Entry 2KA6 (solution NMR); this record covers chains A and B.

[Chain A]
Name: CREB-binding protein
Organism: Mus musculus
Notes: EC 2.3.1.48; fragment: to 1855
UniProt: P45481 (CBP_MOUSE); residues 1-92 here correspond to UniProt positions 1764-1855 (UniProt number = residue number + 1763)
Chain sequence (92 residues; row label = number of the first residue in the row):
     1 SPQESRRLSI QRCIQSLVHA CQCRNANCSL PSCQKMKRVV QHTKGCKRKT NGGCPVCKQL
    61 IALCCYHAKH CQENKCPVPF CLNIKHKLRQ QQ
Sequence notes: engineered mutation Lys87 (Asn1850 in P45481), Leu88 (Val1851 in P45481)
Curated features (UniProtKB/Swiss-Prot):
  - zinc finger: Gln3 to Ile84 (TAZ-type 2)
  - modified residue: Ser1 (Phosphoserine)
Ion coordination: Zn2+ site 1: His19, Cys23, Cys28, Cys33; Zn2+ site 2: His42, Cys46, Cys54, Cys57; Zn2+ site 3: His67, Cys71, Cys76, Cys81

[Chain B]
Name: Signal transducer and activator of transcription 1-alpha/beta
Organism: Homo sapiens
Notes: fragment: to 750
UniProt: P42224 (STAT1_HUMAN); numbering as in UniProt (aligned over 710-750)
Chain sequence (45 residues; numbered 706 to 750; the number before each row is that of its first residue):
   706 GSHMSEVHPS RLQTTDNLLP MSPEEFDEVS RIVGSVEFDS MMNTV
Sequence notes: expression tag (706-709)
Curated features (UniProtKB/Swiss-Prot):
  - site: Leu724 (Required for recruitment of EP300/p300)
  - modified residue: Ser727 (Phosphoserine), Ser745 (Phosphoserine), Thr749 (Phosphothreonine)
  - mutagenesis: Ser710 (S710A: No effect on transcriptional activation of ARID5A), Ser715 (S715A: No effect on transcriptional activation of ARID5A), Thr719 (T719A: No effect on transcriptional activation of ARID5A), Thr720 (T720A: No effect on transcriptional activation of ARID5A), Leu724 (L724A: Impaired phosphorylation at S-727), Ser727 (S727A: Decreased transcriptional activation. No effect on basal sumoylation. No enhancement of sumoylation on MAPK stimulation. No PRKCD-induced apoptosis ...), Ser735 (S735A: No effect on transcriptional activation of ARID5A), Ser740 (S740A: No effect on transcriptional activation of ARID5A), Ser745 (S745A: No effect on transcriptional activation of ARID5A), Thr749 (T749A: Reduced transcriptional activation of ARID5A and IL12B. No effect on nuclear translocation. Abolishes IKKB-mediated phosphorylation at this position; T749E: Phosphomimetic mutant ...)
Reported in the primary citation:
  - conformationally variable residues (order/disorder transition): Pro728 to Val738
  - post-translational modification sites: Ser727
  - mutagenesis - S727A: decreased binding to nuclear coactivator-binding domain

[Interface between chain A and chain B]
Contacting residue pairs (65; chain A residue first):
  Gln3(A) - Glu733(B)
  Gln3(A) - Arg736(B)
  Arg6(A) - Glu729(B)
  Arg6(A) - Asp732(B)
  Arg6(A) - Glu733(B)
  Arg6(A) - Arg736(B)
  Arg7(A) - Glu733(B)
  Ser9(A) - Glu730(B)
  Ile10(A) - Glu730(B)
  Ile10(A) - Val734(B)
  Arg12(A) - Glu730(B)
  Cys13(A) - Pro725(B)
  Lys35(A) - Leu723(B)
  Lys35(A) - Leu724(B)
  Met36(A) - Pro725(B)
  Arg38(A) - Leu723(B)
  Val39(A) - Leu723(B)
  Val39(A) - Pro725(B)
  His42(A) - Thr720(B)
  His42(A) - Leu723(B)
  Arg48(A) - Thr720(B)
  Lys49(A) - Met747(B)
  Thr50(A) - Phe743(B)
  Thr50(A) - Asp744(B)
  Thr50(A) - Met747(B)
  Asn51(A) - Asp744(B)
  Pro55(A) - Asp721(B)
  Pro55(A) - Leu724(B)
  Val56(A) - Thr720(B)
  Val56(A) - Asp721(B)
  Val56(A) - Leu724(B)
  Cys57(A) - Met747(B)
  Lys58(A) - Phe731(B)
  Lys58(A) - Phe743(B)
  Gln59(A) - Pro725(B)
  Gln59(A) - Met726(B)
  Gln59(A) - Phe731(B)
  Ile61(A) - Phe743(B)
  Ile61(A) - Met746(B)
  Ile61(A) - Met747(B)
  Ala62(A) - Met726(B)
  Ala62(A) - Phe731(B)
  Ala62(A) - Val734(B)
  Ala62(A) - Phe743(B)
  Leu63(A) - Pro725(B)
  Leu63(A) - Met726(B)
  Cys65(A) - Val738(B)
  Cys65(A) - Phe743(B)
  Tyr66(A) - Val734(B)
  Tyr66(A) - Ile737(B)
  Tyr66(A) - Val738(B)
  Lys69(A) - Ile737(B)
  Phe80(A) - Met746(B)
  Phe80(A) - Met747(B)
  Asn83(A) - Met746(B)
  Asn83(A) - Thr749(B)
  Ile84(A) - Met746(B)
  Lys87(A) - Glu742(B)
  Lys87(A) - Ser745(B)
  Lys87(A) - Met746(B)
  Lys87(A) - Val750(B)
  Leu88(A) - Val741(B)
  Leu88(A) - Met746(B)
  Gln91(A) - Val741(B)
  Gln91(A) - Glu742(B)
Other interface residues (no listed pair), chain A (34 interface residues in all): His86
Other interface residues (no listed pair), chain B (25 interface residues in all): Gln718
Interface features reported in the paper:
  - pairs named by the authors: Met36(A)-Pro725(B) (hydrophobic contact), Val39(A)-Pro725(B) (hydrophobic contact), Gln59(A)-Met726(B) (hydrogen bond), Leu63(A)-Pro725(B) (hydrophobic contact), Leu724(B)-Pro55(A) (hydrophobic contact), Leu724(B)-Val56(A) (hydrophobic contact), Pro725(B)-Gln59(A) (hydrophobic contact), Met726(B)-Ala62(A), Met726(B)-Leu63(A)
  - interface residues, chain A: Arg6(A), Arg7(A), Ile10(A), Arg12(A), Thr50(A), Lys58(A), Ala62(A), Leu63(A), Tyr66(A), Phe80(A), Ile84(A), Lys87(A), Leu88(A)
  - interface residues, chain B: Glu729(B), Glu730(B), Phe731(B), Asp732(B), Glu733(B), Val734(B), Ile737(B), Val738(B), Val741(B), Phe743(B), Met746(B), Met747(B)

[Overview]
34 residues of chain A and 25 residues of chain B are in contact. The paper describes hydrophobic contacts
between Met36(A) and Pro725(B), Val39(A) and Pro725(B) and Leu63(A) and Pro725(B) among others; a hydrogen
bond between Gln59(A) and Met726(B); contacts between Met726(B) and Ala62(A) and Met726(B) and Leu63(A). The
paper reports that S727A of chain B reduces binding to nuclear coactivator-binding domain; interface residues
Arg6(A), Arg7(A) and Glu729(B) among others.
Chain A is CREB-binding protein (Mus musculus) and chain B is Signal transducer and activator of transcription
1-alpha/beta (Homo sapiens); the structure, NMR structure of the CBP-TAZ2/STAT1-TAD complex, was determined by
solution NMR.
